PDB entry 2DCF | X-ray diffraction, 1.40 A resolution | chain A

# Chain A
Protein: 6-aminohexanoate-dimer hydrolase
Organism: Flavobacterium sp
Notes: EC 3.5.1.46
Reference sequence: chimeric construct of P07061, Q59710: residues 1-21 from P07061 (NYLB_FLASK) positions 1-21 (same numbers); residues 22-392 from Q59710 positions 22-392 (same numbers)
Chain sequence (392 residues; numbered 1 to 392; the number before each row is that of its first residue):
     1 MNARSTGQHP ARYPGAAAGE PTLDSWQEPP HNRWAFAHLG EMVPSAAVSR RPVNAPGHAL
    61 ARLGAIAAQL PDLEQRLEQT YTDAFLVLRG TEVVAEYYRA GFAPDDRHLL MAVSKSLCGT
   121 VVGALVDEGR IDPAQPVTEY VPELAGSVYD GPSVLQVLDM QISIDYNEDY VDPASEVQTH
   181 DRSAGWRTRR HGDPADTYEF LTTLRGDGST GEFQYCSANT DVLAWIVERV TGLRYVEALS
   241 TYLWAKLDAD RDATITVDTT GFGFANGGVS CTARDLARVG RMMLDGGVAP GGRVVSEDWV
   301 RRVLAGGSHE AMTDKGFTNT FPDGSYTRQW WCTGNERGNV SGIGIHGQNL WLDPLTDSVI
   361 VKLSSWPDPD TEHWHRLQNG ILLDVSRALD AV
Disordered / not traced: 1-4, 53-56
Construct notes: engineered mutation Ala-112 (Ser in Q59710), Asp-181 (Gly in Q59710), Asn-266 (His in Q59710)
Small-molecule neighbours: 6-aminohexanoic acid (ACA): Met-111, Ala-112, Lys-115, Glu-168, Tyr-170, Val-177, Asp-181, Trp-186, Tyr-215, Ser-217, Phe-264, Asn-266, Gly-267, Trp-331, Ile-343, Gly-344, Ile-345

# Overview
Bound to chain A: 6-aminohexanoic acid.
Chain A is 6-aminohexanoate-dimer hydrolase (Flavobacterium sp); the structure, Crystal structure of
6-aminohexanoate-dimer hydrolase S112A/G181D/H266N mutant with substrate, was determined by X-ray diffraction,
deposited together with 1WYC.
